5LSJ - chains B and N of the 5 polymer chains in the assembly; structure by X-ray diffraction, 3.25 A resolution.

[Chain B]
Protein: Polyamine-modulated factor 1
Organism: Homo sapiens
UniProt: Q6P1K2 (PMF1_HUMAN); residues 31-205 here = UniProt positions 31-205
Sequence (176 residues; each row starts with the number of its first residue):
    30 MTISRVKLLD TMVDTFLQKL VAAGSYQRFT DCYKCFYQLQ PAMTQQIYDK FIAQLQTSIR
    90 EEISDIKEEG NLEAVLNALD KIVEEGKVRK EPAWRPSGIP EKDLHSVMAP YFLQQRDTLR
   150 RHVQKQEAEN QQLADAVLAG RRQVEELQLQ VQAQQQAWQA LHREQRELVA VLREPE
Disordered / not traced: 30, 204-205
Construct notes: initiating methionine (30)

[Chain N]
Protein: Kinetochore-associated protein NSL1 homolog
Organism: Homo sapiens
UniProt: Q96IY1 (NSL1_HUMAN); residues 92-206 here = UniProt positions 92-206
Sequence (116 residues; row label = number of the first residue in the row):
    91 MGQAWQEASD NCFMDSDIKV LEDQFDEIIV DIATKRKQYP RKILECVIKT IKAKQEILKQ
   151 YHPVVHPLDL KYDPDPAPHM ENLKCRGETV AKEISEAMKS LPALIEQGEG FSQVLR
Disordered / not traced: 91-103, 205-206
Construct notes: initiating methionine (91)

[Interface between chain B and chain N]
Residue-residue contacts (11; chain B residue first):
  Pro125(B) with Arg126(N)
  Gly127(B) with Arg126(N)
  Leu133(B) with Ile133(N), hydrophobic
  Val136(B) with Leu134(N), hydrophobic
  Met137(B) with Val137(N), hydrophobic
  Tyr140(B) with Leu134(N), hydrophobic; Ile138(N), hydrophobic
  Phe141(B) with Ile141(N), hydrophobic
  Gln144(B) with Ile141(N)
  Leu148(B) with Leu148(N), hydrophobic
  His151(B) with Lys149(N)
Interface residues without a listed pair, chain B (11 interface residues in all): Gln155
Interface residues without a listed pair, chain N (11 interface residues in all): Pro130, Lys144, His152

[In short]
The chain B/chain N interface involves 11 residues from each chain.
Chain B is Polyamine-modulated factor 1 and chain N is Kinetochore-associated protein NSL1 homolog, both from
Homo sapiens; the structure, CRYSTAL STRUCTURE OF THE HUMAN KINETOCHORE MIS12-CENP-C delta-HEAD2 COMPLEX, was
determined by X-ray diffraction (same publication as 5LSI and 5LSK).
